PDB entry 4WJ3 | X-ray diffraction, 3.71 A resolution | chains B and K of the 10 polymer chains in the assembly

[Chain B (and K)]
Protein: Aspartyl/glutamyl-tRNA(Asn/Gln) amidotransferase subunit B
Source organism: Pseudomonas aeruginosa PAO1
Notes: EC 6.3.5.-; chain K of this document is another copy of the same molecule, construct and numbering; everything in this record applies to it too
UniProtKB: Q9HVT7 (GATB_PSEAE); residues 1-403 here = UniProt positions 1-403
Sequence (481 residues; each row starts with the number of its first residue; X marks 78 residues of unknown identity (built as UNK)):
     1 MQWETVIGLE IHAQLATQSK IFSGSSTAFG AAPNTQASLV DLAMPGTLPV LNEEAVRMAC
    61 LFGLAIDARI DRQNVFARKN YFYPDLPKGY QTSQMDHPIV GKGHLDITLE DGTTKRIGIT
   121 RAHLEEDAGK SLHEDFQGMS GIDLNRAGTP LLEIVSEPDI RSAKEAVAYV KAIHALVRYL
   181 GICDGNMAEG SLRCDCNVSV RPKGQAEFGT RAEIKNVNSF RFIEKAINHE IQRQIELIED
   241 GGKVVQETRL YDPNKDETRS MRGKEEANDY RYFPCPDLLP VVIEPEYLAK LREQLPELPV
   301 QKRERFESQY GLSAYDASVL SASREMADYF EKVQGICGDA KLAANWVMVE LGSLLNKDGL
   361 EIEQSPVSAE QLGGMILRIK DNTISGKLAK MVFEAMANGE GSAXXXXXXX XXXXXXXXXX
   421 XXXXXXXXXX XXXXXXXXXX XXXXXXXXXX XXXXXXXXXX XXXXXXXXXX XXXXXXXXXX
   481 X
Not modelled in the structure: 1-2, 136-137, 404-410, 453, 469-481 (chain K: 1-2, 136-137, 404-410, 453-454, 469-481)

[How chain B and chain K interact]
Pairs across the interface (5; chain B residue first):
  K203(B) with Q205(K), hydrogen bond (backbone-side chain)
  G204(B) with G204(K)
  Q205(B) with K203(K), hydrogen bond (side chain-backbone); Q205(K)
  E239(B) with E239(K)

[Summary]
Chain B and chain K each contribute 4 residues to their interface; the contacts include 2 hydrogen bonds. The
hydrogen-bonded pair is K203(B)-Q205(K).
Chain B and chain K are both Aspartyl/glutamyl-tRNA(Asn/Gln) amidotransferase subunit B (Pseudomonas
aeruginosa PAO1); the structure, Crystal structure of the asparagine transamidosome from Pseudomonas
aeruginosa, was determined by X-ray diffraction, deposited together with 4WJ4.
